PDB entry 9M6H | electron microscopy, 3.27 A resolution | chains G and H of the 20 polymer chains in the assembly

Chain G:
Protein: Flagellar hook-associated protein 2
Source organism: Salmonella enterica subsp. enterica serovar Typhimurium
UniProt: P16328 (FLID_SALTY); residues 21-450 here = UniProt positions 21-450
Chain sequence (430 residues; numbered 21 to 450; the number before each row is that of its first residue):
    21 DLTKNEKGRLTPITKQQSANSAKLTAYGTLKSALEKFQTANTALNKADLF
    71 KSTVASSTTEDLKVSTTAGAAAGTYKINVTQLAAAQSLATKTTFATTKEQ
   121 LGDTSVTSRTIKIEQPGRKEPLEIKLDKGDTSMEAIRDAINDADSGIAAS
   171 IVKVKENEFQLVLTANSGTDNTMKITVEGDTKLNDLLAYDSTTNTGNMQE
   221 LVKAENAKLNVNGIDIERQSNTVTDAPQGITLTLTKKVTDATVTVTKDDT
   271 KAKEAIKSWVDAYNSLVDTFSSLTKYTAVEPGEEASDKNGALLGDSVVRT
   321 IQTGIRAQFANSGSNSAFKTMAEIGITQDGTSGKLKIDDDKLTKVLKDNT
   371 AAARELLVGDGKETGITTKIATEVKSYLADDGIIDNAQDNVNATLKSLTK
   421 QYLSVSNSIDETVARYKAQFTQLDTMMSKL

Chain H:
Protein: Flagellin
Source organism: Salmonella enterica subsp. enterica serovar Typhimurium
UniProt: P06179 (FLIC_SALTY); residue numbers follow UniProt; this construct covers 54-454
Chain sequence (401 residues; each row starts with the number of its first residue):
    54 FTANIKGLTQASRNANDGISIAQTTEGALNEINNNLQRVRELAVQSANST
   104 NSQSDLDSIQAEITQRLNEIDRVSGQTQFNGVKVLAQDNTLTIQVGANDG
   154 ETIDIDLKQINSQTLGLDTLNVQQKYKVSDTAATVTGYADTTIALDNSTF
   204 KASATGLGGTDQKIDGDLKFDDTTGKYYAKVTVTGGTGKDGYYEVSVDKT
   254 NGEVTLAGGATSPLTGGLPATATEDVKNVQVANADLTEAKAALTAAGVTG
   304 TASVVKMSYTDNNGKTIDGGLAVKVGDDYYSATQNKDGSISINTTKYTAD
   354 DGTSKTALNKLGGADGKTEVVSIGGKTYAASKAEGHNFKAQPDLAEAAAT
   404 TTENPLQKIDAALAQVDTLRSDLGAVQNRFNSAITNLGNTVNNLTSARSR
   454 I

Interface between chain G and chain H:
Residue-residue contacts (48; chain G residue first):
  Arg-29(G) / Ser-452(H)  hydrogen bond
  Tyr-296(G) / Asn-69(H)  hydrogen bond (side chain-backbone)
  Tyr-296(G) / Ile-72(H)  hydrophobic
  Tyr-296(G) / Ser-73(H)  hydrogen bond (side chain-backbone)
  Tyr-296(G) / Gln-76(H)
  Val-299(G) / Asn-69(H)
  Glu-300(G) / Phe-132(H)
  Glu-300(G) / Asn-133(H)  hydrogen bond
  Pro-301(G) / Arg-66(H)
  Glu-303(G) / Arg-66(H)
  Glu-304(G) / Lys-59(H)  salt bridge
  Glu-304(G) / Arg-66(H)  hydrogen bond (backbone-side chain)
  Ala-305(G) / Arg-66(H)
  Leu-313(G) / Ile-72(H)  hydrophobic
  Gly-314(G) / Gln-430(H)
  Gly-314(G) / Asn-434(H)
  Asp-315(G) / Gln-430(H)
  Arg-319(G) / Glu-79(H)  salt bridge
  Arg-319(G) / Leu-82(H)
  Arg-319(G) / Leu-426(H)
  Gln-322(G) / Asn-86(H)
  Thr-323(G) / Arg-423(H)
  Arg-326(G) / Asn-86(H)  hydrogen bond
  Arg-326(G) / Gln-90(H)  hydrogen bond
  Phe-329(G) / Gln-90(H)
  Ala-330(G) / Arg-93(H)
  Asn-331(G) / Arg-93(H)  hydrogen bond (backbone-side chain)
  Phe-338(G) / Asn-101(H)
  Thr-340(G) / Arg-93(H)  hydrogen bond
  Thr-340(G) / Val-97(H)
  Ala-342(G) / Glu-94(H)
  Ala-342(G) / Gln-98(H)  hydrogen bond (backbone-side chain)
  Thr-347(G) / Arg-91(H)
  Gln-348(G) / Asn-87(H)
  Gln-348(G) / Gln-90(H)
  Asp-349(G) / Asn-87(H)  hydrogen bond (backbone-side chain)
  Gly-350(G) / Glu-84(H)
  Gly-350(G) / Asn-87(H)  hydrogen bond (backbone-side chain)
  Thr-351(G) / Asn-83(H)
  Thr-351(G) / Glu-84(H)
  Thr-351(G) / Asn-87(H)
  Ser-352(G) / Asn-83(H)
  Ser-352(G) / Asn-87(H)  hydrogen bond (backbone-side chain)
  Gly-353(G) / Asn-83(H)
  Gln-421(G) / Asn-445(H)
  Glu-431(G) / Arg-453(H)  salt bridge
  Thr-432(G) / Ser-452(H)
  Thr-432(G) / Arg-453(H)
Also at the interface, not in a pair above, chain G (37 interface residues in all): Asp-21, Ser-316, Ser-332, Lys-339, Met-341, Glu-343
Also at the interface, not in a pair above, chain H (31 interface residues in all): Asp-70, Phe-433, Arg-451

In short:
The interface between chain G and chain H involves 37 residues on one side and 31 on the other; the contacts
include 13 hydrogen bonds and 3 salt bridges. Polar pairs include Glu-304(G)/Lys-59(H), Arg-319(G)/Glu-79(H)
and Glu-431(G)/Arg-453(H).
Chain G is Flagellar hook-associated protein 2 and chain H is Flagellin, both from Salmonella enterica subsp.
enterica serovar Typhimurium; the structure, structure of FliD-FliC at a 10:10 stoichiometry, was determined
by electron microscopy.
